Entry 7CCH (X-ray diffraction, 2.85 A resolution); this record covers chain A.

== Chain A ==
Name: AdeS
Source organism: Acinetobacter baumannii
UniProt: E3TGV8 (E3TGV8_ACIBA); residues 138-357 here = UniProt positions 138-357
Chain sequence (228 residues; numbered 130 to 357; the number before each row is that of its first residue):
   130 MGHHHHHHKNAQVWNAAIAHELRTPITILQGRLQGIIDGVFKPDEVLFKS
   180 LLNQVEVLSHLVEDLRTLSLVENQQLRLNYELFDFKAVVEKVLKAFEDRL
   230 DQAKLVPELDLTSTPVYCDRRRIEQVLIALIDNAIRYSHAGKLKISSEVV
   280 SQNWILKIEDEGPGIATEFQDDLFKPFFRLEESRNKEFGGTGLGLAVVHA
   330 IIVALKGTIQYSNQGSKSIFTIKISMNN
Unresolved in the structure: 130-145, 298-299, 307-319
Differences from the reference sequence: initiating methionine (130); expression tag (131-137)
From the paper describing this entry:
  - post-translational modification sites: His149
  - contacts within the chain: Leu197-Val326 (hydrophobic contact), Val200-Ala329 (hydrophobic contact)

== Overview ==
The paper reports a modification site at His149; contacts within the chain involving Leu197, Val326 and Val200
among others.
Chain A is AdeS (Acinetobacter baumannii); the structure, Acinetobacter baumannii histidine kinase AdeS, was
determined by X-ray diffraction together with 7CCI from the same study.
